PDB entry 9FST | X-ray diffraction, 2.75 A resolution | chains S and T of the 28 polymer chains in the assembly

Chain S:
Protein: Proteasome subunit alpha type-6
Source organism: Saccharomyces cerevisiae
UniProtKB: P40302 (PSA6_YEAST); residues 0-233 here correspond to UniProt positions 1-234 (UniProt number = residue number + 1)
Chain sequence (234 residues; numbered 0 to 233; the number before each row is that of its first residue; numbering starts at 0):
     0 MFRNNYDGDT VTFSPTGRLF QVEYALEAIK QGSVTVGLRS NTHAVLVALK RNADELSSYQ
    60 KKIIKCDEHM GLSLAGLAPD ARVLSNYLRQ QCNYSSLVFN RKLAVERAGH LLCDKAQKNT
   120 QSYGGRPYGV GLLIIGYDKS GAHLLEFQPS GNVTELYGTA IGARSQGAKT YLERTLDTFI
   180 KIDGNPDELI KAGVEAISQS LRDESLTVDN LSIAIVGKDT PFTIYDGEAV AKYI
Not modelled in the structure: 0-2
UniProt features mapped onto this chain:
  - modified residue: Ser13 (Phosphoserine)
  - cross-link: Lys190 (Glycyl lysine isopeptide (Lys-Gly) (interchain with G-Cter in ubiquitin))

Chain T:
Protein: Probable proteasome subunit alpha type-7
Source organism: Saccharomyces cerevisiae
UniProtKB: P21242 (PSA7_YEAST); residues -3 to 284 here correspond to UniProt positions 1-288 (UniProt number = residue number + 4)
Chain sequence (288 residues; row label = number of the first residue in the row; numbers below 1 keep their minus sign (Met-3 is residue -3)):
    -3 MTSIGTGYDL SNSVFSPDGR NFQVEYAVKA VENGTTSIGI KCNDGVVFAV EKLITSKLLV
    57 PQKNVKIQVV DRHIGCVYSG LIPDGRHLVN RGREEAASFK KLYKTPIPIP AFADRLGQYV
   117 QAHTLYNSVR PFGVSTIFGG VDKNGAHLYM LEPSGSYWGY KGAATGKGRQ SAKAELEKLV
   177 DHHPEGLSAR EAVKQAAKII YLAHEDNKEK DFELEISWCS LSETNGLHKF VKGDLLQEAI
   237 DFAQKEINGD DDEDEDDSDN VMSSDDENAP VATNANATTD QEGDIHLE
Not modelled in the structure: -3 to 1, 245-284
UniProt features mapped onto this chain:
  - modified residue: Thr-2 (N-acetylthreonine)

Chain S / chain T interface:
Residue-residue contacts (63; chain S residue first):
  Asn4(S) with Leu6(T)
  Tyr5(S) with Asp5(T), hydrogen bond; Leu6(T), hydrophobic
  Thr9(S) with Arg126(T)
  Val10(S) with Asn123(T); Ser124(T); Val125(T); Arg126(T)
  Thr11(S) with Leu6(T); Gln19(T)
  Phe12(S) with Gln19(T); Tyr22(T); Ala23(T), hydrophobic; Ala26(T), hydrophobic; Arg126(T); Pro127(T); Gly129(T)
  Ser13(S) with Tyr22(T)
  Pro14(S) with Tyr22(T), hydrophobic; Lys25(T)
  Thr15(S) with Lys25(T)
  Gly16(S) with Tyr22(T); Lys25(T); Ala26(T)
  Leu18(S) with Leu77(T), hydrophobic; Arg126(T)
  Glu105(S) with Lys59(T)
  His109(S) with Arg82(T), hydrogen bond
  Cys112(S) with Arg82(T)
  Asp113(S) with Arg82(T), salt bridge; Asn86(T)
  Gln116(S) with Pro79(T); Asp80(T); His83(T), hydrogen bond; Arg126(T)
  Thr119(S) with Arg126(T), hydrogen bond (backbone-side chain)
  Gln120(S) with His119(T); Val125(T); Arg126(T), hydrogen bond (backbone-backbone); Phe128(T)
  Ser121(S) with Ser124(T)
  Tyr122(S) with Ser124(T), hydrogen bond (backbone-backbone)
  Ser149(S) with Pro79(T)
  Gly150(S) with Pro79(T)
  Asn151(S) with Ile78(T); Pro79(T)
  Thr153(S) with Leu55(T); Asn60(T)
  Glu154(S) with Val56(T); Lys59(T); Asn60(T), hydrogen bond (backbone-side chain)
  Leu155(S) with Leu54(T); Leu55(T); Val56(T)
  Tyr156(S) with Leu54(T), hydrogen bond (backbone-backbone); Val56(T); Pro57(T)
  Gly157(S) with Leu54(T)
  Lys168(S) with Leu54(T)
  Leu171(S) with Leu54(T)
  Glu172(S) with Ser52(T); Lys53(T)
  Leu175(S) with Lys53(T)
Interface residues without a listed pair, chain S (35 interface residues in all): Arg38, Lys117, Val152

In short:
35 residues of chain S and 30 residues of chain T are in contact, with 8 hydrogen bonds and 1 salt bridge.
Polar contacts include Asp113(S)-Arg82(T), Tyr5(S)-Asp5(T) and His109(S)-Arg82(T).
Here chain S is Proteasome subunit alpha type-6 and chain T is Probable proteasome subunit alpha type-7, both
from Saccharomyces cerevisiae. Entry 9FST (Yeast 20S proteasome with human beta1i (1-51) in complex with
epoxyketone inhibitor LU-001i) was determined by X-ray diffraction (same publication as 9FRW, 9FSU, 9FSV, 9FT0
and 9FT1).
